5SVA - chains D and G of the 40 polymer chains in the assembly; structure by electron microscopy, 15.30 A resolution (very low resolution: no residue pairs are listed; an interface is given only as per-side residue counts).

# Chain D
Molecule: DNA-directed RNA polymerase II subunit RPB4
Source organism: Saccharomyces cerevisiae
UniProt: P20433 (RPB4_YEAST); residues 1-221 here = UniProt positions 1-221
Sequence (221 residues; row label = number of the first residue in the row):
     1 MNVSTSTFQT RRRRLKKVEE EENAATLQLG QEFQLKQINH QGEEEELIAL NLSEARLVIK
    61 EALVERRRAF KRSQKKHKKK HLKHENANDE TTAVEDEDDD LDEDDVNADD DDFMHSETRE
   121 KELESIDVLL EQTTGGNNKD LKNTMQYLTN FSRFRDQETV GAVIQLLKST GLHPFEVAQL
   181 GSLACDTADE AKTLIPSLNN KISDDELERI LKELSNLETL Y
Disordered / not traced: 1-2, 77-117
Curated features (UniProtKB/Swiss-Prot):
  - modified residue: Met1 (N-acetylmethionine), Thr91 (Phosphothreonine), Thr92 (Phosphothreonine)

# Chain G
Molecule: DNA-directed RNA polymerase II subunit RPB7
Source organism: Saccharomyces cerevisiae
UniProt: P34087 (RPB7_YEAST); residue numbers follow UniProt; this construct covers 1-171
Sequence (171 residues; numbered 1 to 171; the number before each row is that of its first residue):
     1 MFFIKDLSLN ITLHPSFFGP RMKQYLKTKL LEEVEGSCTG KFGYILCVLD YDNIDIQRGR
    61 ILPTDGSAEF NVKYRAVVFK PFKGEVVDGT VVSCSQHGFE VQVGPMKVFV TKHLMPQDLT
   121 FNAGSNPPSY QSSEDVITIK SRIRVKIEGC ISQVSSIHAI GSIKEDYLGA I
Curated features (UniProtKB/Swiss-Prot):
  - mutagenesis: Val108 to His113 (Lowers nucleic-acid binding of RPB4-RPB7 by 10-fold; no effect on association with Pol II core complex; abolishes transcriptional activity of Pol II), Ile151 to His158 (No effect on nucleic-acid binding of RPB4-RPB7 and on association with Pol II core complex; abolishes transcriptional activity of Pol II)

# Interface between chain D and chain G
At this resolution (15 A) residue pairs are not listed: 57 residues of chain D and 50 of chain G lie at the interface.

# Summary
57 residues of chain D face 50 of chain G across their interface. UniProt lists 14 mutagenesis sites on chain
G.
Chain D is DNA-directed RNA polymerase II subunit RPB4 and chain G is DNA-directed RNA polymerase II subunit
RPB7, both from Saccharomyces cerevisiae; the structure, Mediator-RNA Polymerase II Pre-Initiation Complex,
was determined by electron microscopy.
